Entry 4IHG (X-ray diffraction, 2.89 A resolution); this record covers chains C and G of the 6 polymer chains in the assembly.

# Chain C
Molecule: UDP-3-O-(3-hydroxymyristoyl)glucosamine N-acyltransferase
From: Escherichia coli
Notes: EC 2.3.1.191
UniProt: P21645 (LPXD_ECOLI); numbering as in UniProt (aligned over 3-341)
Chain sequence (348 residues; numbered -6 to 341; the number before each row is that of its first residue; numbers below 1 keep their minus sign (Met-6 is residue -6)):
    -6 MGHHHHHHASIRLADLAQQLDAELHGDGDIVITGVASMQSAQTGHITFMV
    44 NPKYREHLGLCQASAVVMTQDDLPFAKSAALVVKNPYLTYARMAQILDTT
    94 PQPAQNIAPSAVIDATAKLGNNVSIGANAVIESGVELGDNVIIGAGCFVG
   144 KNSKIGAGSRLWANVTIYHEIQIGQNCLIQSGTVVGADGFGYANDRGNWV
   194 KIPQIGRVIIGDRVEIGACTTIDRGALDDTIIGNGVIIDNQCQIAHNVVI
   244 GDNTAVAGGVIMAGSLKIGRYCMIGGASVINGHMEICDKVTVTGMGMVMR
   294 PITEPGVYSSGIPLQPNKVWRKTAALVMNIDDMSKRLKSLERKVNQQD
Not modelled in the structure: -6 to 2, 335-341
Differences from the reference sequence: expression tag (-6 to 2)
Residues lining bound ligands:
  - 3-hydroxy-tetradecanoic acid (FTT), molecule 1: Phe183, Gly184, Tyr185, Trp192
  - 3-hydroxy-tetradecanoic acid (FTT), molecule 2: Phe183, Asp216, Gln236, Ala238, His239, Ile254, Met255, Ala256, Gly257, Val272, Ile273, Asn274, Met290, Val291, Met292
  - 3-hydroxy-tetradecanoic acid (FTT), molecule 3: Asp232, Ala250, Gly251, Gly269, Gly287
  - 4'-phosphopantetheine (PNS), molecule 1: Phe183, Asn274, Met292
  - 4'-phosphopantetheine (PNS), molecule 2: Ala250, Gly268, Gly269, Thr286, Gly287
  - 4'-phosphopantetheine (PNS), molecule 3: Asn310, Trp313, Arg314
From the paper describing this entry:
  - catalytic residues: His239 (citing earlier work)
  - mutagenesis - M290C: abolished catalytic activity on UDP-acyl-GlcN
  - mutagenesis - M290C: unchanged catalytic activity on DTT
  - mutagenesis - R293A (23-fold): decreased binding to acyl-ACP (citing earlier work)

# Chain G
Molecule: Acyl carrier protein
From: Escherichia coli
UniProt: G7RM21 (G7RM21_ECOC1); residues 0-77 here correspond to UniProt positions 1-78 (UniProt number = residue number + 1)
Chain sequence (80 residues; each row starts with the number of its first residue; numbers below 1 keep their minus sign (Ser-2 is residue -2)):
    -2 SHMSTIEERVKKIIGEQLGVKQEEVTNNASFVEDLGADSLDTVELVMALE
    48 EEFDTEIPDEEAEKITTVQAAIDYINGHQA
Not modelled in the structure: -2 to -1, 16-26, 74-77
Covalently attached groups: 4'-phosphopantetheine (PNS) linked to Ser36
Differences from the reference sequence: expression tag (-2 to -1)

# How chain C and chain G interact
Pairs across the interface (11):
  Lys311(C) with Glu60(G), salt bridge
  Trp313(C) with Leu37(G), hydrophobic
  Arg314(C) with Ser36(G), hydrogen bond (side chain-backbone); Leu37(G); Val40(G)
  Lys315(C) with Met44(G)
  Ala317(C) with Leu37(G), hydrophobic
  Ala318(C) with Glu41(G); Met44(G), hydrophobic
  Leu319(C) with Met44(G), hydrophobic
  Met321(C) with Leu37(G), hydrophobic

# Overview
The interface between chain C and chain G involves 8 residues on one side and 6 on the other; the contacts
include 1 hydrogen bond and 1 salt bridge. Among the polar pairs are Lys311(C)-Glu60(G) and
Arg314(C)-Ser36(G). From the paper: the catalytic residue His239(C); M290C of chain C abolishes catalytic
activity on UDP-acyl-GlcN.
Chain C is UDP-3-O-(3-hydroxymyristoyl)glucosamine N-acyltransferase and chain G is Acyl carrier protein, both
from Escherichia coli; the structure, Chasing Acyl Carrier Protein Through a Catalytic Cycle of Lipid A
Production, was determined by X-ray diffraction (same publication as 4IHF and 4IHH).
